Entry 2YFJ (X-ray diffraction, 2.15 A resolution); this record covers chains B and F of the 6 polymer chains in the assembly.

== Chain B (and F) ==
Protein: Biphenyl dioxygenase subunit beta
Organism: Burkholderia xenovorans
Notes: EC 1.14.12.18; chain F of this document is another copy of the same molecule, construct and numbering; everything in this record applies to it too
UniProt: P37334 (BPHE_BURXL); residue numbers follow UniProt; this construct covers 1-188
Chain sequence (188 residues; each row starts with the number of its first residue):
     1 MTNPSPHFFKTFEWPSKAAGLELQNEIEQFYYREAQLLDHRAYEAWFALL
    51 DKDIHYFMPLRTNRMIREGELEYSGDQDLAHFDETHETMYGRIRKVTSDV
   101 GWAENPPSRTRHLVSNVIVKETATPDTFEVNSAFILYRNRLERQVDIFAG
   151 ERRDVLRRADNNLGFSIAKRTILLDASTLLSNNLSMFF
Not modelled in the structure: 1-8

== How chain B and chain F interact ==
Pairs across the interface (70):
  Leu-21(B) with Leu-21(F)
  Asn-25(B) with Leu-21(F); Gln-24(F)
  Gln-29(B) with Gln-24(F), hydrogen bond; Val-117(F), hydrogen bond (side chain-backbone); Ile-118(F)
  Tyr-32(B) with Ser-115(F); Asn-116(F); Val-117(F); Ile-118(F), hydrophobic
  Arg-33(B) with Trp-14(F); Pro-15(F); Ala-18(F)
  Ala-35(B) with Asn-116(F)
  Gln-36(B) with Thr-11(F); Phe-12(F); Asn-131(F); Glu-151(F); Arg-153(F)
  His-40(B) with Phe-9(F), hydrogen bond (side chain-backbone); Lys-10(F); Thr-11(F); Glu-151(F), salt bridge; Arg-153(F), hydrogen bond
  Arg-41(B) with Arg-61(F); Glu-72(F), salt bridge
  Ser-98(B) with Ile-66(F)
  Asp-99(B) with Arg-67(F), salt bridge
  Glu-104(B) with Ile-66(F)
  Asn-105(B) with Met-65(F); Ile-66(F), hydrogen bond (side chain-backbone)
  Pro-106(B) with Arg-64(F); Met-65(F)
  Pro-107(B) with Arg-64(F)
  Arg-109(B) with Arg-61(F); Asn-63(F), hydrogen bond; Ala-176(F); Ser-177(F), hydrogen bond
  Thr-110(B) with Asp-175(F)
  Arg-111(B) with Ala-133(F); Ala-149(F); Gly-150(F), hydrogen bond (side chain-backbone); Glu-151(F), salt bridge; Leu-173(F); Asp-175(F), salt bridge
  His-112(B) with Asn-116(F), hydrogen bond (backbone-side chain)
  Leu-113(B) with Leu-113(F), hydrophobic; Ser-115(F); Asn-116(F); Ala-133(F); Phe-134(F); Ile-135(F), hydrophobic
  Val-114(B) with Ser-115(F), hydrogen bond (backbone-side chain); Asn-116(F), hydrogen bond (backbone-side chain)
  Ile-135(B) with Ile-135(F), hydrophobic
  Tyr-137(B) with Ile-147(F); Ala-149(F), hydrophobic; Asp-175(F)
  Asn-139(B) with Asp-175(F); Ala-176(F); Ser-177(F)
  Leu-141(B) with Asn-63(F), hydrogen bond (backbone-side chain); Ser-177(F), hydrogen bond (backbone-side chain)
  Glu-142(B) with Asn-63(F); Ser-177(F), hydrogen bond (backbone-side chain); Thr-178(F)
  Arg-143(B) with Leu-180(F)
  Val-145(B) with Leu-180(F), hydrophobic
  Asn-162(B) with Trp-14(F), hydrogen bond (backbone-side chain)
  Leu-163(B) with Trp-14(F), hydrophobic
Interface residues without a listed pair, chain B (36 interface residues in all): Glu-22, Leu-37, Ala-42, Val-96, Ser-115, Ile-147
Interface residues without a listed pair, chain F (39 interface residues in all): Ser-16, Ala-19, Thr-62

== Overview ==
36 residues of chain B and 39 residues of chain F are in contact, with 15 hydrogen bonds and 5 salt bridges.
Polar pairs include His-40(B)/Glu-151(F), Arg-41(B)/Glu-72(F) and Asp-99(B)/Arg-67(F).
Chain B and chain F are both Biphenyl dioxygenase subunit beta (Burkholderia xenovorans); the structure,
Crystal structure of Biphenyl dioxygenase variant RR41 with dibenzofuran, was determined by X-ray diffraction
(same publication as 2YFI).
